Entry 2WIN (X-ray diffraction, 3.90 A resolution); this record covers chains J and Q of the 8 polymer chains in the assembly.

[Chain J]
Protein: Complement factor B
Organism: Homo sapiens
Notes: EC 3.4.21.47; fragment: complement factor b bb fragment, residues 260-764
UniProtKB: P00751 (CFAB_HUMAN); residues 235-739 here correspond to UniProt positions 260-764 (UniProt number = residue number + 25)
Sequence (507 residues; numbered 235 to 741; the number before each row is that of its first residue):
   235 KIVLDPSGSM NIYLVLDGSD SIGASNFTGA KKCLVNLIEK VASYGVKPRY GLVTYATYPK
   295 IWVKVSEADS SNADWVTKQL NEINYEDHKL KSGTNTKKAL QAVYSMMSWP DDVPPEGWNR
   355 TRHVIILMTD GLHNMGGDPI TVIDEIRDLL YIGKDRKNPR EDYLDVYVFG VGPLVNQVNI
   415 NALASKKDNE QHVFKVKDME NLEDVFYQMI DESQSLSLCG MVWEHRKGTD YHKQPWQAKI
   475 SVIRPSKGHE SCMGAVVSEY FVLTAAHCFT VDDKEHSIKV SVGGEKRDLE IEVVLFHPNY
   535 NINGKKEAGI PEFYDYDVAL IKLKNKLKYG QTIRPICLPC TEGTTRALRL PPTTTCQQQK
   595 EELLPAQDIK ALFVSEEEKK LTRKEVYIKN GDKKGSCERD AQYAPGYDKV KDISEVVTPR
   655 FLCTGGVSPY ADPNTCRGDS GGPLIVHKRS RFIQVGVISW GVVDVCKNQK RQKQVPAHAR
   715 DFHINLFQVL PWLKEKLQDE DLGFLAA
Curated features (UniProtKB/Swiss-Prot):
  - active site (Charge relay system): His501, Asp551, Ser674
  - binding site (Mg(2+)): Ser253, Ser255, Thr328
  - binding site (Mn(2+)): Ser253, Ser255, Thr328
  - glycosylation: Asn260 (N-linked (GlcNAc...) asparagine), Lys266 (N-linked (Glc) (glycation) lysine), Asn353 (N-linked (GlcNAc...) asparagine)
Disulfide bonds: Cys453-Cys571, Cys486-Cys502, Cys574-Cys590, Cys631-Cys657, Cys670-Cys700
Covalent attachments: N-acetylglucosamine (NAG) linked to Asn260
Bound ions: Mg2+: Ser253, Ser255, Thr328 (shared with 1 residue of chain H)
Reported in the primary citation:
  - catalytic residues: Gly672 to Ser674

[Chain Q]
Protein: Staphylococcal complement inhibitor
Organism: Staphylococcus aureus
UniProtKB: Q6GFB4 (SCIN_STAAR); residues 1-85 here correspond to UniProt positions 32-116 (UniProt number = residue number + 31)
Sequence (92 residues; each row starts with the number of its first residue; numbers below 1 keep their minus sign (Met-6 is residue -6)):
    -6 MHHHHHHSTS LPTSNEYQNE KLANELKSLL DELNVNELAT GSLNTYYKRT IKISGQKAMY
    54 ALKSKDFKKM SEAKYQLQKI YNEIDEALKS KY
Not modelled in the structure: -6 to 1
Curated features (UniProtKB/Swiss-Prot):
  - region: Leu31 to Gly48 (Essential for activity)

[Interface between chain J and chain Q]
Pairs across the interface (24):
  Asn423(J) with Gly34(Q); Ser35(Q)
  Glu424(J) with Gly34(Q)
  Gln425(J) with Leu31(Q); Gly34(Q)
  Phe428(J) with Leu31(Q), hydrophobic
  Lys431(J) with Asn27(Q), hydrogen bond (backbone-side chain)
  Asp432(J) with Asn27(Q); Leu31(Q)
  Asn435(J) with Val28(Q)
  Asp438(J) with Val28(Q); Leu31(Q)
  Val439(J) with Leu31(Q), hydrophobic
  Gln442(J) with Leu31(Q), hydrogen bond (side chain-backbone); Ala32(Q), hydrogen bond (side chain-backbone); Gly34(Q); Ser35(Q)
  Arg460(J) with Val28(Q)
  Lys461(J) with Val28(Q); Asn29(Q), hydrogen bond; Ala32(Q); Asp78(Q), salt bridge
  His466(J) with Tyr85(Q), hydrogen bond (side chain-backbone)
  Gln565(J) with Tyr85(Q)
Also at the interface, not in a pair above, chain J (16 interface residues in all): Lys235, Glu434
Also at the interface, not in a pair above, chain Q (15 interface residues in all): Glu25, Thr33, Asn37, Lys41, Leu81, Lys84

[Summary]
Chain J and chain Q form an interface of 16 and 15 residues respectively, with 5 hydrogen bonds and 1 salt
bridge. Among the polar pairs are Lys461(J)-Asp78(Q), Lys431(J)-Asn27(Q) and Gln442(J)-Leu31(Q).
N-acetylglucosamine is covalently linked to Asn260(J). From the paper: the catalytic residue Gly672(J).
Here chain J is Complement factor B (Homo sapiens) and chain Q is Staphylococcal complement inhibitor
(Staphylococcus aureus). Entry 2WIN (C3 convertase (C3bBb) stabilized by SCIN) was determined by X-ray
diffraction.
